PDB entry 5X6K | X-ray diffraction, 1.99 A resolution | chain A

[Chain A]
Protein: adenylate kinase isoenzyme 1
Organism: Notothenia coriiceps
Sequence (195 residues; each row starts with the number of its first residue; numbers below 1 keep their minus sign (Gly-1 is residue -1)):
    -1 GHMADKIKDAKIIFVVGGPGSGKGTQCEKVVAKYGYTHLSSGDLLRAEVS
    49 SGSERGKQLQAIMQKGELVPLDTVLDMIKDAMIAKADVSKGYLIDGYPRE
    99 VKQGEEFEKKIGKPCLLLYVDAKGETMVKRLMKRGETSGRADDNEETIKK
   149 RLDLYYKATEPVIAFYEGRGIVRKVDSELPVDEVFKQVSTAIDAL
Unresolved in the structure: -1 to 8
Small-molecule neighbours: bis(adenosine)-5'-pentaphosphate (AP5): Gly16, Pro17, Gly18, Ser19, Gly20, Lys21, Gly22, Thr23, Ser39, Gly40, Leu43, Arg44, Met61, Glu65, Leu66, Val67, Val72, Gly94, Tyr95, Arg97, Gln101, Arg128, Leu129, Arg132, Arg138, Asp140, Arg149, Ser175, Leu177, Pro178, Val179, Val182
Reported in the primary citation:
  - contacts within the chain: Val28-Leu91 (hydrophobic contact), Val28-Phe183 (hydrophobic contact), Val28-Val186 (hydrophobic contact), Val28-Ile190 (hydrophobic contact), Val118-Val173, Val13-Val118 (hydrophobic contact), Lys21-Val118 (hydrophobic contact), Val173-Val182 (hydrophobic contact), Val173-Val186 (hydrophobic contact)
  - mutagenesis - V28I (Tm change 5.0 degC), S48A (Tm change 2.2 degC), V118I (Tm change 2.8 degC), V118I/V173I (Tm change 7.6 degC), V173I (Tm change 2.4 degC): increased stability
  - mutagenesis - V28I/V118I/V173I (Tm change 4.5 degC): increased stability in response to bis(adenosine)-5'-pentaphosphate
  - mutagenesis - T188K (Tm change 3.1 degC): decreased stability
  - mutagenesis - V28I/V118I/V173I: decreased catalytic activity on low temperatures (5-35  degC)
  - mutagenesis - V28I/V118I/V173I: increased catalytic activity on high temperatures

[Overview]
Bound to chain A: bis(adenosine)-5'-pentaphosphate. From the paper: V28I, S48A and V118I, among others,
increase stability; contacts within the chain involving Val28, Leu91 and Phe183 among others; 7 substitutions
were tested in all.
Chain A is adenylate kinase isoenzyme 1 (Notothenia coriiceps); the structure, Crystal structure of adenylate
kinase, was determined by X-ray diffraction, deposited together with 5XZ2 and 5XRU.
